PDB entry 9E7L | electron microscopy, 3.33 A resolution | chains B and A of the 23 polymer chains in the assembly

[Chain B]
Name: V-type proton ATPase subunit d
Source organism: Saccharomyces cerevisiae
Reference sequence: P32366 (VA0D_YEAST); numbering as in UniProt (aligned over 1-345)
Amino-acid sequence (345 residues; row label = number of the first residue in the row):
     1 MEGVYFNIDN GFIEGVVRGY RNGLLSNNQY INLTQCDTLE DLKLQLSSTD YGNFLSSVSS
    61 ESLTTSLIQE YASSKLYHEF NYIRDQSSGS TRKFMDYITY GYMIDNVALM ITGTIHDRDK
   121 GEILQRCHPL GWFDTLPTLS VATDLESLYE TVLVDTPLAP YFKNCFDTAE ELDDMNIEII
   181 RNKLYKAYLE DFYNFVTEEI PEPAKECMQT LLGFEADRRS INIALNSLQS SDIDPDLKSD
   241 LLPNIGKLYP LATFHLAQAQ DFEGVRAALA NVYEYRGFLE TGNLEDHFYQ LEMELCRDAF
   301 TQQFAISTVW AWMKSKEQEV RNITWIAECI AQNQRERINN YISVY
Curated features (UniProtKB/Swiss-Prot):
  - modified residue: Met-1 (N-acetylmethionine)

[Chain A]
Name: V-type proton ATPase subunit a, vacuolar isoform
Source organism: Saccharomyces cerevisiae
Notes: engineered mutation(s): C-terminal calmodulin binding peptide
Reference sequence: P32563 (VPH1_YEAST); residues 1-840 here = UniProt positions 1-840
Amino-acid sequence (840 residues; row label = number of the first residue in the row):
     1 MAEKEEAIFR SAEMALVQFY IPQEISRDSA YTLGQLGLVQ FRDLNSKVRA FQRTFVNEIR
    61 RLDNVERQYR YFYSLLKKHD IKLYEGDTDK YLDGSGELYV PPSGSVIDDY VRNASYLEER
   121 LIQMEDATDQ IEVQKNDLEQ YRFILQSGDE FFLKGDNTDS TSYMDEDMID ANGENIAAAI
   181 GASVNYVTGV IARDKVATLE QILWRVLRGN LFFKTVEIEQ PVYDVKTREY KHKNAFIVFS
   241 HGDLIIKRIR KIAESLDANL YDVDSSNEGR SQQLAKVNKN LSDLYTVLKT TSTTLESELY
   301 AIAKELDSWF QDVTREKAIF EILNKSNYDT NRKILIAEGW IPRDELATLQ ARLGEMIARL
   361 GIDVPSIIQV LDTNHTPPTF HRTNKFTAGF QSICDCYGIA QYREINAGLP TIVTFPFMFA
   421 IMFGDMGHGF LMTLAALSLV LNEKKINKMK RGEIFDMAFT GRYIILLMGV FSMYTGFLYN
   481 DIFSKTMTIF KSGWKWPDHW KKGESITATS VGTYPIGLDW AWHGTENALL FSNSYKMKLS
   541 ILMGFIHMTY SYFFSLANHL YFNSMIDIIG NFIPGLLFMQ GIFGYLSVCI VYKWAVDWVK
   601 DGKPAPGLLN MLINMFLSPG TIDDELYPHQ AKVQVFLLLM ALVCIPWLLL VKPLHFKFTH
   661 KKKSHEPLPS TEADASSEDL EAQQLISAMD ADDAEEEEVG SGSHGEDFGD IMIHQVIHTI
   721 EFCLNCVSHT ASYLRLWALS LAHAQLSSVL WTMTIQIAFG FRGFVGVFMT VALFAMWFAL
   781 TCAVLVLMEG TSAMLHSLRL HWVESMSKFF VGEGLPYEPF AFEYKDMEVA VASASSSASS
Disordered / not traced: 1-2, 155-183, 660-705, 833-840
Curated features (UniProtKB/Swiss-Prot):
  - modified residue: Ala-2 (N-acetylalanine)
  - mutagenesis: Asp-425 (D425N: Reduces assembly of V-ATPase complexes and reduces ATPase activity of the assembled complexes), Lys-538 (K538A: Reduces assembly of V-ATPase complexes), Lys-593 (K593A: Reduces ATPase activity), Gln-634 (Q634L: Reduces subunit stability), His-729 (H729R: Reduces ATPase activity), Arg-735 (R735L: Reduces subunit stability), Leu-739 (L739S: Reduces ATPase activity), His-743 (H743A/E/Y: Reduces ATPase activity), Leu-746 (L746S: Reduces ATPase activity), Leu-780 (L780S: Reduces assembly of V-ATPase complexes), Glu-789 (E789A/D/H/Q: Abolishes ATPase activity and proton transport, but does not affect complex assembly), Leu-800 (L800S: Reduces assembly of V-ATPase complexes), 4 further mutagenesis entries in UniProt

[Chain B / chain A interface]
Residue-residue contacts - 24 pairs, chain B then chain A:
  Asn-32(B) / Arg-49(A)  hydrogen bond
  Gln-35(B) / Arg-49(A)
  Gln-35(B) / Phe-51(A)
  Cys-36(B) / Phe-51(A)  hydrophobic
  Glu-40(B) / Arg-60(A)  salt bridge
  Asp-41(B) / Phe-51(A)
  Asp-41(B) / Arg-60(A)  salt bridge
  Leu-44(B) / Phe-51(A)  hydrophobic
  Leu-44(B) / Val-56(A)  hydrophobic
  Gln-45(B) / Phe-51(A)
  Ser-56(B) / Arg-70(A)  hydrogen bond (backbone-side chain)
  Ser-59(B) / Arg-67(A)  hydrogen bond
  Lys-120(B) / Glu-254(A)  salt bridge
  Pro-137(B) / Ser-255(A)  hydrogen bond (backbone-side chain)
  Thr-138(B) / Ser-255(A)  hydrogen bond
  Thr-138(B) / Leu-256(A)
  Val-141(B) / Lys-251(A)
  Ser-147(B) / Arg-248(A)  hydrogen bond
  Glu-150(B) / Arg-205(A)  hydrogen bond (backbone-side chain)
  Thr-151(B) / Ile-202(A)
  Thr-151(B) / Arg-205(A)  hydrogen bond (backbone-side chain)
  Thr-151(B) / Arg-248(A)
  Val-154(B) / Arg-205(A)
  Asp-155(B) / Arg-205(A)  salt bridge
Other interface residues (no listed pair), chain B (23 interface residues in all): Ser-57, Val-58, Asp-134, Ser-140, Ala-142
Other interface residues (no listed pair), chain A (16 interface residues in all): Ala-50, Lys-195, Ile-252

[In short]
23 residues of chain B and 16 residues of chain A are in contact; the contacts include 8 hydrogen bonds and 4
salt bridges. Polar pairs include Glu-40(B)/Arg-60(A), Asp-41(B)/Arg-60(A) and Lys-120(B)/Glu-254(A). Curated
annotation (UniProt) lists 16 mutagenesis sites on chain A.
Chain B is V-type proton ATPase subunit d and chain A is V-type proton ATPase subunit a, vacuolar isoform,
both from Saccharomyces cerevisiae; the structure, Yeast V-ATPase Vo proton channel bound to nanobody 2WVA7,
was determined by electron microscopy (same publication as 9E76 and 9MJ4).
